Entry 3J2J (electron microscopy, 9.54 A resolution (very low resolution: no residue pairs are listed; an interface is given only as per-side residue counts)); this record covers chains A and C of the 3 polymer chains in the assembly.

# Chain A
Protein: Protein VP1
Organism: Human coxsackievirus A9
UniProtKB: P21404 (POLG_CXA9); residues 1-222 here correspond to UniProt positions 631-852 (UniProt number = residue number + 630)
Sequence (222 residues; numbered 1 to 222; the number before each row is that of its first residue):
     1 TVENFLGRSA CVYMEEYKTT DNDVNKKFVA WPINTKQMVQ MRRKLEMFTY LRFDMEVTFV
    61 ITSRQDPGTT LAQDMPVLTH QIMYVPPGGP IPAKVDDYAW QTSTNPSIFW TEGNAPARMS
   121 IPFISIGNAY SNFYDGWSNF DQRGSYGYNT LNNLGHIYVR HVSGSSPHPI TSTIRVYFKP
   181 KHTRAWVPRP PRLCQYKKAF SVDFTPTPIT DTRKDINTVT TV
Differences from the reference sequence: conflict Asn22 (Lys652 in P21404), Asp23 (His653 in P21404), His80 (Arg710 in P21404)

# Chain C
Protein: Protein VP2
Organism: Human coxsackievirus A9
UniProtKB: P21404 (POLG_CXA9); residues 1-252 here correspond to UniProt positions 79-330 (UniProt number = residue number + 78)
Sequence (252 residues; row label = number of the first residue in the row):
     1 SDRVRSITLG NSTITTQECA NVVVGYGRWP TYLRDDEATA EDQPTQPDVA TCRFYTLDSI
    61 KWEKGSVGWW WKFPEALSDM GLFGQNMQYH YLGRAGYTIH VQCNASKFHQ GCLLVVCVPE
   121 AEMGGAVVGQ AFSATAMANG DKAYEFTSAT QSDQTKVQTA IHNAGMGVGV GNLTIYPHQW
   181 INLRTNNSAT IVMPYINSVP MDNMFRHYNF TLMVIPFVKL DYADTASTYV PITVTVAPMC
   241 AEYNGLRLAQ AQ
Differences from the reference sequence: conflict Val101 (Leu179 in P21404)
UniProt features mapped onto this chain:
  - site: Gln252 (Cleavage)
Reported in the primary citation:
  - conformationally variable residues (helix shift): Gly81 to Tyr89

# How chain A and chain C interact
At this resolution (10 A) residue pairs are not listed: 30 residues of chain A and 31 of chain C lie at the interface.

# In short
The interface between chain A and chain C involves 30 residues on one side and 31 on the other. From the
paper: conformational variability at Gly81(C).
Chain A is Protein VP1 and chain C is Protein VP2, both from Human coxsackievirus A9; the structure, Empty
coxsackievirus A9 capsid, was determined by electron microscopy.
